PDB entry 1NDV | X-ray diffraction, 2.30 A resolution | chain A

# Chain A
Name: Adenosine deaminase
Organism: Bos taurus
Notes: EC 3.5.4.4
UniProtKB: P56658 (ADA_BOVIN); residues 2-357 here correspond to UniProt positions 1-356 (UniProt number = residue number - 1)
Chain sequence (356 residues; each row starts with the number of its first residue):
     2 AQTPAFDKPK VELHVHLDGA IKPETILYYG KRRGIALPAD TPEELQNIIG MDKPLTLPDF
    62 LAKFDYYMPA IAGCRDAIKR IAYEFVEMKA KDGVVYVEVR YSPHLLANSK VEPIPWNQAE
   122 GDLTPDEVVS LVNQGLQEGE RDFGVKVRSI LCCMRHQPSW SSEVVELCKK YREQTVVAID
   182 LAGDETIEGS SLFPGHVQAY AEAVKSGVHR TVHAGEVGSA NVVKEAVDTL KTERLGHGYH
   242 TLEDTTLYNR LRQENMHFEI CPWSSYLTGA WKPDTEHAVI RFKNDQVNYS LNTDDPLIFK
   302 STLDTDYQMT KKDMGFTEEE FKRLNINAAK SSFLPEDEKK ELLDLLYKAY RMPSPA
Not modelled in the structure: 2-3, 353-357
Ion coordination: Zn2+: His-15, His-17, His-214
Ligand contacts: fr117016 (FR0; n''-(4-(5-((1H-benzimidazol-2-ylamino)methyl)-2-thienyl)-1,3-thiazol-2-yl)guanidine): His-17, Asp-19, Gly-20, Met-52, Leu-56, Thr-57, Leu-58, Phe-61, Leu-62, Phe-65, Met-155, Gly-184, Asp-185, Glu-217, Val-218, Leu-268, Thr-269, Asp-296
Curated features (UniProtKB/Swiss-Prot):
  - binding site (Zn(2+)): Asp-296

# In short
Bound to chain A: fr117016. His-15, His-17 and His-214 coordinate Zn2+. Curated annotation (UniProt) lists
Zn2+-binding residue Asp-296.
Chain A is Adenosine deaminase (Bos taurus); the structure, Crystal Structure of Adenosine Deaminase complexed
with FR117016, was determined by X-ray diffraction (same publication as 1NDW, 1NDY and 1NDZ).
